PDB entry 9HFL | electron microscopy, 2.62 A resolution | chains A and D of the 7 polymer chains in the assembly

# Chain A
Molecule: Exportin-1
Organism: Homo sapiens
UniProtKB: O14980 (XPO1_HUMAN); numbering as in UniProt (aligned over 1-1071)
Amino-acid sequence (1071 residues; numbered 1 to 1071; the number before each row is that of its first residue):
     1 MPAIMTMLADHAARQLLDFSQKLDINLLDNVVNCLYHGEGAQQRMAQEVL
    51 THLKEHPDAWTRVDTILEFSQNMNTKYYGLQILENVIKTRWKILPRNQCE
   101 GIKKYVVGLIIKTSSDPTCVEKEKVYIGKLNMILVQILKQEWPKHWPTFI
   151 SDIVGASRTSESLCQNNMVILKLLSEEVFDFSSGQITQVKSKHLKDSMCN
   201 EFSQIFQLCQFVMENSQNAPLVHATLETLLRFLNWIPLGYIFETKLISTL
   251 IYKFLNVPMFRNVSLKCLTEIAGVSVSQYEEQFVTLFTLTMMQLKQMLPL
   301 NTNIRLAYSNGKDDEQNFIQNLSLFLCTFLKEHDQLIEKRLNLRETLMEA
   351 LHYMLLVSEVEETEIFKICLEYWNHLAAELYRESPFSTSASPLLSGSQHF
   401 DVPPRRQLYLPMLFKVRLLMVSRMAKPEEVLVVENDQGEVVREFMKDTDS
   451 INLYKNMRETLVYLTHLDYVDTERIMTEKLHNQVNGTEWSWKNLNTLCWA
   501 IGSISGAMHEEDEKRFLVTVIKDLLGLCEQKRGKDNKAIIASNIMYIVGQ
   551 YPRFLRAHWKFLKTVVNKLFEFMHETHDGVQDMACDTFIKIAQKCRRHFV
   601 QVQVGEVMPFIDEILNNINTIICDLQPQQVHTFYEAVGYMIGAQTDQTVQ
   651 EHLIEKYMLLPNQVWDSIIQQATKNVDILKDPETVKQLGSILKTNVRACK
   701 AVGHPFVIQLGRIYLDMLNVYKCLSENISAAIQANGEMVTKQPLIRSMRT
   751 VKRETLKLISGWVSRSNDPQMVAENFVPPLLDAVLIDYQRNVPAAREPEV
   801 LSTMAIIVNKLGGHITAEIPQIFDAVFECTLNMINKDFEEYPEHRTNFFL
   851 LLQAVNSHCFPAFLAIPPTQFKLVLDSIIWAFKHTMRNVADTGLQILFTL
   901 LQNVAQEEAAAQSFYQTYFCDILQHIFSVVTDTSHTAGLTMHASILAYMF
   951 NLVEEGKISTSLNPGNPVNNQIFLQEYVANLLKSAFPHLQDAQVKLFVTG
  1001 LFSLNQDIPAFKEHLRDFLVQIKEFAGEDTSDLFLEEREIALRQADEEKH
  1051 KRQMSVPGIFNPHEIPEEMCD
Unresolved in the structure: 1-7, 389-399, 1056-1071
UniProt features mapped onto this chain:
  - region: Pro411 to Phe414 (Necessary for HTLV-1 Rex multimerization), Val800 to Pro820 (Interaction with HIV-1 Rev)
  - modified residue: Ser391 (Phosphoserine), Lys446 (N6-acetyllysine), Thr448 (Phosphothreonine), Ser450 (Phosphoserine), Tyr454 (Phosphotyrosine), Lys693 (N6-acetyllysine), Ser1031 (Phosphoserine)

# Chain D
Molecule: Nuclear cap-binding protein subunit 2
Organism: Homo sapiens
UniProtKB: P52298 (NCBP2_HUMAN); residues 1-156 here = UniProt positions 1-156
Amino-acid sequence (156 residues; row label = number of the first residue in the row):
     1 MSGGLLKALRSDSYVELSQYRDQHFRGDNEEQEKLLKKSCTLYVGNLSFY
    51 TTEEQIYELFSKSGDIKKIIMGLDKMKKTACGFCFVEYYSRADAENAMRY
   101 INGTRLDDRIIRTDWDAGFKEGRQYGRGRSGGQVRDEYRQDYDAGRGGYG
   151 KLAQNQ
Unresolved in the structure: 1-3, 156
Small-molecule neighbours: 7-methyl-gpppa (GTA; p1-7-methylguanosine-P3-adenosine-5',5'-triphosphate): Tyr20, Asp22, Tyr43, Phe83, Phe85, Arg112, Asp114, Trp115, Asp116, Arg123, Tyr125, Gly126, Arg127, Gly128, Gly132, Gln133, Val134, Tyr138
UniProt features mapped onto this chain:
  - binding site (mRNA): Tyr20, Tyr43, Arg112 to Asp116, Arg123 to Arg127, Gln133, Val134
  - modified residue: Ser2 (N-acetylserine), Ser13 (Phosphoserine), Ser18 (Phosphoserine), Arg146 (Omega-N-methylarginine)
From the paper describing this entry:
  - binding site for 7-methyl-gpppa: Tyr43, Arg112
  - binding site for the 14-nt RNA strand: Tyr138

# How chain A and chain D interact
Contacting residue pairs (8):
  Lys563(A) with Tyr142(D); Tyr149(D)
  Asn567(A) with Tyr149(D)
  Glu571(A) with Gln140(D), hydrogen bond
  Gly605(A) with Tyr142(D)
  Glu606(A) with Tyr142(D)
  Glu613(A) with Tyr149(D), hydrogen bond
  Asn617(A) with Asn155(D)
Interface residues without a listed pair, chain D (5 interface residues in all): Ala144
Interface features reported in the paper:
  - interface residues, chain A: Lys563(A), Gly605(A), Glu613(A)
  - interface residues, chain D: Tyr142(D), Tyr149(D)

# Summary
Chain A and chain D form an interface of 7 and 5 residues respectively; the contacts include 2 hydrogen bonds.
Polar contacts include Glu571(A)-Gln140(D) and Glu613(A)-Tyr149(D). Chain D binds 7-methyl-gpppa. The paper
reports a binding site for 7-methyl-gpppa at Tyr43(D) and Arg112(D); a binding site for the 14-nt RNA strand
at Tyr138(D).
Here chain A is Exportin-1 and chain D is Nuclear cap-binding protein subunit 2, both from Homo sapiens. Entry
9HFL (Cryo-EM structure of the human snRNA export complex comprising CBC-PHAX-CRM1-RanGTP and capped-RNA) was
determined by electron microscopy.
